PDB entry 7Q4V | electron microscopy, 4.70 A resolution (low resolution: residue-level contacts below are approximate; hydrogen-bond / salt-bridge calls are withheld) | chains F and G of the 6 polymer chains in the assembly

[Chain F]
Name: Iron hydrogenase HydB
Source organism: Acetobacterium woodii DSM 1030
Notes: EC 1.12.7.2
UniProtKB: H6LFG4 (H6LFG4_ACEWD); residue numbers follow UniProt; this construct covers 1-599
Amino-acid sequence (599 residues; each row starts with the number of its first residue):
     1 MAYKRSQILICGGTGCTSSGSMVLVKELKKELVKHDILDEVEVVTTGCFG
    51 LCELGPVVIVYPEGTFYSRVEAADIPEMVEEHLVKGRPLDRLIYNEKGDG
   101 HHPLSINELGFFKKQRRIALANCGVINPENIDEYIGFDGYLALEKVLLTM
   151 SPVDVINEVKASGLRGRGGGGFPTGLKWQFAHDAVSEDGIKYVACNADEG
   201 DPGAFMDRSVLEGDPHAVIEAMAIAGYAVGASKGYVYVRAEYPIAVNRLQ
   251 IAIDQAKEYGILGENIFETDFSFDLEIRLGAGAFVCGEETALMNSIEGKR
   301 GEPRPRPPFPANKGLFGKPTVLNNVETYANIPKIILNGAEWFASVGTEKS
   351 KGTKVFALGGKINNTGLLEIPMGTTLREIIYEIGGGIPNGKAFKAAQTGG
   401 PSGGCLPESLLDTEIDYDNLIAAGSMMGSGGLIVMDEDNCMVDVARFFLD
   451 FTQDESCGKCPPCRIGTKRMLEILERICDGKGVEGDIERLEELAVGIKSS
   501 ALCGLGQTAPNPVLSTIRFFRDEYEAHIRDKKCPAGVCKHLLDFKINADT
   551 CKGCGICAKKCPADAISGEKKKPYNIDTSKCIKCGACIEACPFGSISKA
Not modelled in the structure: 1-129
Metal / ion sites: Zn2+: C440, H527, C533, C538; 4Fe-4S cluster Fe site 1: C457, C460, C463, C503; 4Fe-4S cluster Fe site 2: C551, C554, C557, C591; 4Fe-4S cluster Fe site 3: C561, C581, C584, C587
Ligand contacts:
  - FMN (flavin mononucleotide): G166, R167, G168, G169, G170, T174, K177, N196, D198, E199, G200, G287, E288, E289, L322, N323, N324, T327, G504, L505
  - NAD (nicotinamide-adenine-dinucleotide): G168, G169, G170, F172, K177, E289, R306, F309, S402, M426, G428, Q507, T508
  - 4Fe-4S cluster (SF4), molecule 1: V285, P303, S456, C457, G458, K459, C460, C463, R464, A501, L502, C503, L505, G506
  - 4Fe-4S cluster (SF4), molecule 2: F544, K560, C561, P562, A563, A565, I566, I576, C581, I582, K583, C584, G585, A586, C587
  - 4Fe-4S cluster (SF4), molecule 3: I546, C551, K552, G553, C554, G555, I556, C557, Y574, A590, C591, P592, F593, I596

[Chain G]
Name: Iron hydrogenase HydC
Source organism: Acetobacterium woodii DSM 1030
Notes: EC 1.12.7.2
Amino-acid sequence (156 residues; numbered 1 to 156; the number before each row is that of its first residue):
     1 MAELIPVENLDVVKAIVAEHREVPGCLMQILQETQLKYGYLPLELQGTIA
    51 DELGIPLTEVYGVATFYSQFTLKPKGKYKIGICLGTACYVRGSQAIIDKV
   101 NSVLGTQVGDTTEDGKWSVDATRCVGACGLAPVMMINEEVFGRLTVDEIP
   151 GILEKY
Not modelled in the structure: 113-119, 137-156
Metal / ion sites: 2Fe-2S cluster Fe: C83, C88, C124, C128
Ligand contacts: 2Fe-2S cluster (FES): C83, G85, C88, C124, G126, A127, C128

[How chain F and chain G interact]
Residue-residue contacts (17; chain F residue first):
  R278(F) - E22(G)
  L279(F) - Q29(G)
  A281(F) - Q69(G)
  A283(F) - Q69(G)
  E297(F) - V23(G)
  E297(F) - P24(G)
  G298(F) - P24(G)
  G298(F) - M28(G)
  G298(F) - V63(G)
  K299(F) - Y67(G)
  R300(F) - G62(G)
  R300(F) - F66(G)
  G301(F) - F66(G)
  F316(F) - R21(G)
  K459(F) - F66(G)
  K539(F) - Y89(G)
  E589(F) - R91(G)
Other interface residues (no listed pair), chain F (16 interface residues in all): V285, C286, E302
Other interface residues (no listed pair), chain G (14 interface residues in all): G25

[Overview]
16 residues of chain F face 14 of chain G across their interface. Chain F binds 3 copies of 4Fe-4S cluster,
flavin mononucleotide and NAD. Chain G binds 2Fe-2S cluster. The Zn2+ site is built by C440(F), H527(F),
C533(F) and C538(F).
Chain F is Iron hydrogenase HydB and chain G is Iron hydrogenase HydC, both from Acetobacterium woodii DSM
1030; the structure, Electron bifurcating hydrogenase - HydABC from A. woodii, was determined by electron
microscopy, deposited together with 8A5E, 7Q4W, 8A6T and 8BEW.
